Entry 6CDE (electron microscopy, 3.80 A resolution); this record covers chains h and l of the 24 polymer chains in the assembly.

== Chain h ==
Protein: vFP20.01 Heavy Chain
Organism: Homo sapiens
Sequence (211 residues; each row starts with the number of its first residue; a row labelled like 82A-82C holds insertion residues (82A, then the next letters in order)):
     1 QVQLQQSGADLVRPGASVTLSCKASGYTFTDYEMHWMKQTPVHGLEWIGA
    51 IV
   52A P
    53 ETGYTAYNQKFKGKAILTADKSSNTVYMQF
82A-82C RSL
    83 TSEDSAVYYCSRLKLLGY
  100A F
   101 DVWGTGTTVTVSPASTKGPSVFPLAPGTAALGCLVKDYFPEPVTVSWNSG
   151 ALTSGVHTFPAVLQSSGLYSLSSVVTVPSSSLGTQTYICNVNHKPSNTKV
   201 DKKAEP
Unresolved in the structure: 1-3, 112-206
Disulfide bonds: Cys22-Cys92

== Chain l ==
Protein: vFP20.01 Light chain
Organism: Homo sapiens
Sequence (216 residues; row label = number of the first residue in the row; a row labelled like 27A-27E holds insertion residues (27A, then the next letters in order)):
     1 DVLMTQTPLSLPVSLGDQASISCKSSQ
27A-27E SIVYK
    28 DGNSYLEWYLQKVGQSPKLLIYRVSNRFSGVPDRFSGSGSGTDFTLKISR
    78 VEAEDLGVYYCFQGTHLPYTFGGGTKLEMKRTVAAPSVFIFPPSDEQLKS
   128 GTASVVCLLNNFYPREAKVQWKVDNALQSGNSQESVTEQDSKDSTYSLSS
   178 TLTLSKADYEKHKVYACEVTHQGLSSPVTKSFNR
Unresolved in the structure: 109-211
Disulfide bonds: Cys23-Cys88

== How chain h and chain l interact ==
Contacting residue pairs (33):
  His35(h) with Tyr96(l)
  Met37(h) with Phe98(l), hydrophobic
  Gln39(h) with Gln38(l)
  Gly44(h) with Gly100(l)
  Leu45(h) with Tyr87(l); Phe98(l)
  Glu46(h) with Phe98(l)
  Trp47(h) with Leu94(l), hydrophobic; Pro95(l), hydrophobic; Tyr96(l)
  Asn60(h) with Pro95(l)
  Gln61(h) with Asp1(l), hydrogen bond
  Tyr91(h) with Gln38(l), hydrogen bond; Gln42(l), hydrogen bond (side chain-backbone); Pro44(l)
  Leu98(h) with Tyr27D(l), hydrophobic; Asp28(l); Tyr32(l); Arg50(l), hydrogen bond (backbone-side chain)
  Tyr100(h) with Glu34(l); Leu46(l), hydrophobic; Tyr49(l); Phe55(l), hydrophobic
  Phe100A(h) with Glu34(l); Tyr36(l); Leu46(l); Phe89(l), hydrophobic
  Trp103(h) with Tyr36(l); Ser43(l); Pro44(l), hydrophobic; Leu46(l)
  Gly104(h) with Ser43(l)
  Thr105(h) with Gln42(l)
Also at the interface, not in a pair above, chain h (17 interface residues in all): Gly99

== Overview ==
17 residues of chain h and 21 residues of chain l are in contact, with 4 hydrogen bonds. Among the polar pairs
are Gln61(h)-Asp1(l), Tyr91(h)-Gln38(l) and Tyr91(h)-Gln42(l).
Chain h is vFP20.01 Heavy Chain and chain l is vFP20.01 Light chain, both from Homo sapiens; the structure,
Cryo-EM structure at 3.8 A resolution of vaccine-elicited antibody vFP20.01 in complex with HIV-1 Env BG505
..., was determined by electron microscopy together with 5TKJ, 5TKK, 6CDI and 6CDO from the same study.
